Entry 2FP7 (X-ray diffraction, 1.68 A resolution); this record covers chains B and C of the 3 polymer chains in the assembly.

# Chain B
Protein: Genome polyprotein
Organism: West Nile virus
Notes: EC 3.4.21.91, 3.6.1.15, 3.6.4.13, 2.1.1.56, 2.1.1.57, 2.7.7.48; fragment: NS3pro
UniProtKB: P06935 (POLG_WNV); residues 16-187 here correspond to UniProt positions 1517-1688 (UniProt number = residue number + 1501)
Amino-acid sequence (172 residues; numbered 16 to 187; the number before each row is that of its first residue):
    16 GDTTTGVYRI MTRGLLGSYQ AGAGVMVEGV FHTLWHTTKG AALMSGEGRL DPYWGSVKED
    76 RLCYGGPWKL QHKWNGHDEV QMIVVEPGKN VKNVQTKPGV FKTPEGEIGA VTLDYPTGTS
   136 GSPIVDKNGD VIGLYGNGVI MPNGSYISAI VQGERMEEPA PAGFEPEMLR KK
Disordered / not traced: 16-18, 28-32, 171-187

# Chain C
Protein: N-benzoyl-L-norleucyl-L-lysyl-N-[(2S)-5-carbamimidamido-1-hydroxypentan-2-yl]-L-argininamide
Amino-acid sequence (5 residues; numbered 1 to 5; the number before each row is that of its first residue):
     1 XLKRR
Modified positions: BEZ (benzoic acid) at position 1; Leu2 (norleucine; NLE); Arg5 (n-(4-amino-5-hydroxy-pentyl)-guanidine; OAR)

# How chain B and chain C interact
Pairs across the interface (18):
  His51(B) with Arg4(C); Arg5(C), hydrogen bond (side chain-backbone)
  Asp75(B) with Arg4(C), salt bridge
  Asp129(B) with Arg5(C)
  Tyr130(B) with Arg5(C)
  Thr132(B) with BEZ_1(C); Arg5(C)
  Ser135(B) with Arg5(C), covalent bond
  Tyr150(B) with Arg5(C)
  Gly151(B) with Arg4(C); Arg5(C), hydrogen bond (backbone-backbone)
  Asn152(B) with Lys3(C); Arg4(C), hydrogen bond
  Gly153(B) with Lys3(C), hydrogen bond (backbone-backbone)
  Tyr161(B) with Leu2(C); Lys3(C), hydrogen bond (side chain-backbone); Arg4(C); Arg5(C)
Other interface residues (no listed pair), chain B (15 interface residues in all): Pro131, Thr134, Val154, Ile155

# In short
15 residues of chain B and 5 residues of chain C are in contact, with 1 covalent bond, 5 hydrogen bonds and 1
salt bridge. Polar contacts include Asp75(B)-Arg4(C), His51(B)-Arg5(C) and Asn152(B)-Arg4(C).
Chain B is Genome polyprotein (West Nile virus) and chain C is
N-benzoyl-L-norleucyl-L-lysyl-N-[(2S)-5-carbamimidamido-1-hydroxypentan-2-yl]-L-argininamide; the structure,
West Nile Virus NS2B/NS3protease in complex with Bz-Nle-Lys-Arg-Arg-H, was determined by X-ray diffraction,
deposited together with 2FOM.
